PDB entry 9H2A | electron microscopy, 5.20 A resolution (low resolution: residue-level contacts below are approximate; hydrogen-bond / salt-bridge calls are withheld) | chains F and L of the 32 polymer chains in the assembly

[Chain F]
Name: Protein AC142
Organism: Autographa californica nucleopolyhedrovirus
UniProt: P41700 (AC142_NPVAC); numbering as in UniProt (aligned over 1-477)
Chain sequence (477 residues; row label = number of the first residue in the row):
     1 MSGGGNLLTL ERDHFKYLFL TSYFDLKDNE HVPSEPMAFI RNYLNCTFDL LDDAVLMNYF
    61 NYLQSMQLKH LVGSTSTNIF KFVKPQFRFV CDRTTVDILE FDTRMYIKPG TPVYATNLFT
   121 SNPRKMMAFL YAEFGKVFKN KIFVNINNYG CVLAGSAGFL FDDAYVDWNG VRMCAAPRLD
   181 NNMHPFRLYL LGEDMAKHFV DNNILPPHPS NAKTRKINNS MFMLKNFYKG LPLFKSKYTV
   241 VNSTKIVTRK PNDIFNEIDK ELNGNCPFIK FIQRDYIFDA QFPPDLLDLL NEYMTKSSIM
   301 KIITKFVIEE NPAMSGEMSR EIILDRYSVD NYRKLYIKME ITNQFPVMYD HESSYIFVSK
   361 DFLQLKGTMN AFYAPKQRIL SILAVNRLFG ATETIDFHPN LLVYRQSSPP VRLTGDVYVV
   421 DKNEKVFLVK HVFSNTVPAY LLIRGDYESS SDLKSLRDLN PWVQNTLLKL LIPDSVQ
Not modelled in the structure: 1-6, 210-217, 476-477

[Chain L]
Name: Protein AC109
Organism: Autographa californica nucleopolyhedrovirus
UniProt: P41662 (AC109_NPVAC); numbering as in UniProt (aligned over 1-390)
Chain sequence (390 residues; each row starts with the number of its first residue):
     1 MECPFQIQVC ISDRFFAFPH NLVEPQSDVG NKLIENLIVY VPTDDDRLYI DKKQFPKFNS
    61 VLVYRHEHDV NIDSRSPKKT ASATIVYWNP LVPITEIGAG ETRVFSVLLT NNLFYCNTMI
   121 VHHENPKCPI EFTYPETDMQ SACSALLKNR NGQSVPPPIK SNLRPIACEI PLSHFKELVE
   181 SNDFLLCFNL ETSTMVKILS LKRIFCIFQY RKQPARYVIN LPHEEIDNLY NKLNWERTRR
   241 LMKGDVPSNC ATVNRSSLKY IKQAQSLLGI PDYSQTVVDF VKMFQKIIFP YQLVPNVIIK
   301 LNNFDQMVSS APNKAEPYKK IRLFCKNDSI AISSSGIVPI NMPDFSPPNT FDYSDYANRT
   361 NINFVTQRVL TDGGFSSGIT VTPVKYNYYL
Not modelled in the structure: 136-161, 309-319
Cystine bridges: C128-C250

[How chain F and chain L interact]
Contacting residue pairs - 155 pairs, chain F then chain L:
  H70(F) - N341(L)
  H70(F) - M342(L)
  F89(F) - N341(L)
  T94(F) - K320(L)
  D97(F) - R237(L)
  D97(F) - N249(L)
  D97(F) - A251(L)
  I98(F) - L301(L)
  L99(F) - N249(L)
  L99(F) - V281(L)
  L99(F) - I298(L)
  E100(F) - N249(L)
  R104(F) - P247(L)
  Y106(F) - L241(L)
  K108(F) - M242(L)
  K141(F) - I120(L)
  F143(F) - M119(L)
  F143(F) - I120(L)
  F143(F) - V121(L)
  N145(F) - H123(L)
  N145(F) - G244(L)
  A154(F) - M242(L)
  D163(F) - K326(L)
  Y165(F) - D328(L)
  Y165(F) - S329(L)
  Y165(F) - I340(L)
  V166(F) - F324(L)
  V166(F) - I340(L)
  V166(F) - N341(L)
  D167(F) - R322(L)
  D167(F) - F324(L)
  D167(F) - I340(L)
  D167(F) - N341(L)
  W168(F) - N341(L)
  N169(F) - R322(L)
  G170(F) - R322(L)
  G170(F) - L323(L)
  G170(F) - F324(L)
  V171(F) - R322(L)
  V171(F) - L323(L)
  V171(F) - F324(L)
  R172(F) - F324(L)
  R172(F) - K326(L)
  M173(F) - F324(L)
  M173(F) - C325(L)
  C174(F) - Q285(L)
  C174(F) - I288(L)
  C174(F) - F289(L)
  C174(F) - C325(L)
  A175(F) - C325(L)
  A176(F) - K326(L)
  P177(F) - F289(L)
  P177(F) - C325(L)
  P177(F) - K326(L)
  R178(F) - N327(L)
  L179(F) - N327(L)
  D180(F) - N327(L)
  N181(F) - N327(L)
  R249(F) - N349(L)
  R249(F) - T350(L)
  R249(F) - F351(L)
  R249(F) - D352(L)
  K250(F) - D352(L)
  K250(F) - D355(L)
  P251(F) - F351(L)
  P251(F) - D352(L)
  P251(F) - Y356(L)
  P251(F) - L390(L)
  N252(F) - D355(L)
  N252(F) - Y356(L)
  D253(F) - D355(L)
  F255(F) - Y386(L)
  Q273(F) - Y389(L)
  Q273(F) - L390(L)
  R274(F) - Y389(L)
  D275(F) - S329(L)
  D275(F) - Y389(L)
  Y276(F) - Y389(L)
  F278(F) - P339(L)
  F278(F) - T350(L)
  F278(F) - Y388(L)
  F278(F) - Y389(L)
  S297(F) - S329(L)
  I299(F) - I330(L)
  I299(F) - I337(L)
  I299(F) - Y389(L)
  K301(F) - L390(L)
  R326(F) - F351(L)
  R326(F) - Y388(L)
  R326(F) - Y389(L)
  D330(F) - T350(L)
  Y349(F) - F289(L)
  Y349(F) - P290(L)
  E352(F) - P290(L)
  E352(F) - Q292(L)
  K360(F) - R368(L)
  L363(F) - V369(L)
  K366(F) - T382(L)
  Y373(F) - F375(L)
  P375(F) - D372(L)
  P375(F) - G373(L)
  K376(F) - D372(L)
  R378(F) - G373(L)
  R378(F) - G374(L)
  V385(F) - Y291(L)
  R387(F) - Y291(L)
  R387(F) - Q292(L)
  A391(F) - V384(L)
  A391(F) - Y386(L)
  T392(F) - Y356(L)
  T392(F) - P383(L)
  T392(F) - V384(L)
  E393(F) - Y356(L)
  E393(F) - N361(L)
  E393(F) - V381(L)
  E393(F) - T382(L)
  E393(F) - P383(L)
  E393(F) - V384(L)
  T394(F) - T380(L)
  T394(F) - V381(L)
  T394(F) - T382(L)
  T394(F) - V384(L)
  I395(F) - I379(L)
  I395(F) - T380(L)
  D396(F) - T380(L)
  H398(F) - G378(L)
  N400(F) - F375(L)
  N400(F) - S377(L)
  N400(F) - G378(L)
  L401(F) - I379(L)
  V403(F) - F375(L)
  V420(F) - L267(L)
  L456(F) - L267(L)
  L456(F) - L268(L)
  R457(F) - L268(L)
  R457(F) - G269(L)
  R457(F) - I270(L)
  R457(F) - P271(L)
  P461(F) - M283(L)
  P461(F) - F284(L)
  P461(F) - I287(L)
  W462(F) - I287(L)
  W462(F) - Y291(L)
  W462(F) - L293(L)
  N465(F) - F284(L)
  N465(F) - L293(L)
  N465(F) - P295(L)
  N465(F) - N296(L)
  L467(F) - L267(L)
  L468(F) - A264(L)
  L468(F) - F284(L)
  K469(F) - N296(L)
  L471(F) - L267(L)
  I472(F) - A264(L)
  D474(F) - K300(L)
Interface residues without a listed pair, chain F (98 interface residues in all): K69, F101, T103, G155, I254, I277, V329, Y332, S353, Y355, G367, M369, A384, G390, S455, Q464, T466
Interface residues without a listed pair, chain L (84 interface residues in all): K243, D245, V246, V253, Y260, Q263, V297, I321, A331, S354, V365

[Overview]
98 residues of chain F and 84 residues of chain L are in contact.
Here chain F is Protein AC142 and chain L is Protein AC109, both from Autographa californica
nucleopolyhedrovirus. Entry 9H2A (AcMNPV complete basal cap) was determined by electron microscopy together
with 9H2B, 9H2C, 9H2H, 9H2J and 9H2K from the same study.
